4OMF - chains G and B of the 3 polymer chains in the assembly; structure by X-ray diffraction, 1.71 A resolution.

[Chain G]
Molecule: F420-reducing hydrogenase, subunit gamma
From: Methanothermobacter marburgensis
Notes: EC 1.12.98.1
UniProt: D9PYF7 (D9PYF7_METTM); numbering as in UniProt (aligned over 1-275)
Chain sequence (275 residues; row label = number of the first residue in the row):
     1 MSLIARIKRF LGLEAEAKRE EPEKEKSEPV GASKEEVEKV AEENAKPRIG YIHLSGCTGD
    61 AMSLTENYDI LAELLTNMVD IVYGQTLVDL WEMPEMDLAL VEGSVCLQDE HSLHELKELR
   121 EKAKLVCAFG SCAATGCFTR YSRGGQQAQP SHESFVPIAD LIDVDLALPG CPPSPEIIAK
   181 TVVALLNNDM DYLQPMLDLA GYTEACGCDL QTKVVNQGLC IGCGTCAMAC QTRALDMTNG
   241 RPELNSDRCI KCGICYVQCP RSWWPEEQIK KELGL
Unresolved in the structure: 1-44
Bound ions: 4Fe-4S cluster Fe site 1: Cys57, Asp60, Cys132, Cys171; Mg2+: Ala148 (shared with 1 residue of chain A); zinc(II)hydrogensulfide Zn: Cys206, Cys208; 4Fe-4S cluster Fe site 2: Cys220, Cys223, Cys226, Cys259; 4Fe-4S cluster Fe site 3: Cys230, Cys249, Cys252, Cys255
Small-molecule neighbours:
  - zinc(II)hydrogensulfide (DTZ): Cys206, Cys208, Lys251
  - 4Fe-4S cluster (SF4), molecule 1: Gly56, Cys57, Gly59, Asp60, Glu102, Gly130, Ser131, Cys132, Cys137, Phe138, Gly170, Cys171, Pro172
  - 4Fe-4S cluster (SF4), molecule 2: Cys206, Gly207, Cys230, Thr232, Ala234, Leu235, Leu244, Arg248, Cys249, Ile250, Lys251, Cys252, Gly253, Ile254, Cys255
  - 4Fe-4S cluster (SF4), molecule 3: Leu210, Val214, Leu219, Cys220, Ile221, Gly222, Cys223, Gly224, Thr225, Cys226, Met237, Pro242, Cys259, Pro260, Arg261

[Chain B]
Molecule: F420-reducing hydrogenase, subunit beta
From: Methanothermobacter marburgensis
Notes: EC 1.12.98.1
UniProt: D9PYF6 (D9PYF6_METTM); residues 1-281 here = UniProt positions 1-281
Chain sequence (281 residues; each row starts with the number of its first residue):
     1 MVLGTYKEIV SARSTDREIQ KLAQDGGIVT GLLAYALDEG IIEGAVVAGP GEEFWKPQPM
    61 VAMSSDELKA AAGTKYTFSP NVMMLKKAVR QYGIEKLGTV AIPCQTMGIR KMQTYPFGVR
   121 FLADKIKLLV GIYCMENFPY TSLQTFICEK LGVSMELVEK MDIGKGKFWV YTQDDVLTLP
   181 LKETHGYEQA GCKICKDYVA ELADVSTGSV GSPDGWSTVI TRTDAGDSIF KQAVEAGLFE
   241 TKPIEEVKPG LGLLEKLAAQ KKEKAEKNIA ARKEMGLPTP F
Unresolved in the structure: 1
Bound ions: 4Fe-4S cluster Fe: Cys104, Cys134, Cys192, Cys195
Small-molecule neighbours:
  - FAD (flavin-adenine dinucleotide): Ala23, Gln24, Asp25, Gly26, Gly27, Ile28, Val29, Thr30, Val47, Ala48, Ala71, Ala72, Gly73, Thr74, Lys75, Tyr76, Thr77, Ser79, Asn81, Val100, Ile102, Gln105, Ile132, Tyr133, Cys134, Met135, Glu136, Asn137, Tyr198, Thr207, Gly208, Ser209, Val210, Ser217
  - N,N-dimethylmethanamine (KEN): Arg110, Gln113, Ile126, Lys127, Leu128, Leu129, Asp204, Thr223, Ala225
  - 4Fe-4S cluster (SF4): Ile102, Pro103, Cys104, Cys134, Met135, Glu136, Asn137, Gln189, Gly191, Cys192, Cys195, Lys261

[Interface between chain G and chain B]
Residue-residue contacts (105):
  Glu66(G) - Arg120(B)  salt bridge
  Glu66(G) - Phe121(B)
  Tyr68(G) - Arg120(B)
  Tyr68(G) - Phe121(B)
  Leu168(G) - Phe117(B)  hydrophobic
  Pro169(G) - Phe117(B)
  Pro173(G) - Phe117(B)
  Ser174(G) - Pro116(B)  hydrogen bond (side chain-backbone)
  Ser174(G) - Phe117(B)  hydrogen bond (backbone-backbone)
  Ser174(G) - Val119(B)
  Ser174(G) - Arg120(B)
  Pro175(G) - Arg120(B)
  Pro175(G) - Phe121(B)  hydrophobic
  Glu176(G) - Pro116(B)
  Glu176(G) - Arg120(B)
  Glu176(G) - Phe121(B)  hydrogen bond (side chain-backbone)
  Glu176(G) - Leu122(B)
  Ile177(G) - Tyr115(B)  hydrophobic
  Ile177(G) - Pro116(B)
  Ile177(G) - Phe117(B)
  Lys180(G) - Gln113(B)
  Lys180(G) - Thr114(B)  hydrogen bond (side chain-backbone)
  Tyr192(G) - Thr114(B)  hydrogen bond (side chain-backbone)
  Tyr192(G) - Tyr115(B)  hydrogen bond (backbone-side chain)
  Pro195(G) - Tyr115(B)
  Met196(G) - Tyr115(B)  hydrophobic
  Met196(G) - Phe117(B)  hydrophobic
  Leu199(G) - Phe117(B)  hydrophobic
  Gln217(G) - Arg272(B)  hydrogen bond (backbone-side chain)
  Gln217(G) - Leu277(B)
  Gln217(G) - Pro278(B)
  Gly218(G) - Gly191(B)
  Leu219(G) - Ile194(B)  hydrophobic
  Leu219(G) - Arg272(B)
  Leu219(G) - Pro278(B)
  Cys220(G) - Gln189(B)
  Cys220(G) - Gly191(B)
  Ile221(G) - Cys104(B)  hydrophobic
  Ile221(G) - Gln189(B)  hydrogen bond (backbone-side chain)
  Ile221(G) - Gly191(B)
  Ile221(G) - Cys192(B)
  Gly222(G) - Pro80(B)
  Cys223(G) - Pro80(B)
  Cys223(G) - Asn81(B)
  Cys223(G) - Val82(B)  hydrogen bond (backbone-backbone)
  Cys223(G) - Gln105(B)
  Gly224(G) - Pro80(B)
  Gly224(G) - Val82(B)
  Gly224(G) - Met83(B)
  Thr225(G) - Val82(B)
  Thr225(G) - Gly108(B)
  Met228(G) - Val82(B)
  Met228(G) - Met83(B)  hydrophobic
  Met228(G) - Lys86(B)  hydrogen bond (backbone-side chain)
  Met228(G) - Leu122(B)  hydrophobic
  Ala229(G) - Lys86(B)  hydrogen bond (backbone-side chain)
  Ala229(G) - Gly118(B)
  Cys230(G) - Lys86(B)
  Gln231(G) - Gly118(B)  hydrogen bond (side chain-backbone)
  Arg233(G) - Lys86(B)
  Asp236(G) - Met83(B)
  Met237(G) - Pro80(B)  hydrophobic
  Met237(G) - Met83(B)  hydrophobic
  Asn239(G) - Lys56(B)  hydrogen bond
  Asn239(G) - Phe78(B)
  Gly240(G) - Phe78(B)
  Arg241(G) - Phe78(B)
  Arg241(G) - Gln189(B)  hydrogen bond
  Ile254(G) - Phe117(B)  hydrophobic
  Ile254(G) - Gly118(B)
  Val257(G) - Lys111(B)  hydrogen bond (backbone-side chain)
  Val257(G) - Phe117(B)  hydrophobic
  Gln258(G) - Lys111(B)
  Gln258(G) - Met112(B)
  Gln258(G) - Tyr115(B)  hydrogen bond (side chain-backbone)
  Gln258(G) - Pro116(B)
  Gln258(G) - Phe117(B)  hydrogen bond (side chain-backbone)
  Gln258(G) - Gly118(B)  hydrogen bond (side chain-backbone)
  Cys259(G) - Lys111(B)  hydrogen bond (backbone-side chain)
  Pro260(G) - Gly108(B)
  Arg261(G) - Gly191(B)  hydrogen bond (side chain-backbone)
  Arg261(G) - Ile194(B)
  Arg261(G) - Pro280(B)
  Arg261(G) - Phe281(B)
  Ser262(G) - Lys111(B)  hydrogen bond
  Trp263(G) - Lys111(B)  hydrogen bond (backbone-side chain)
  Trp263(G) - Tyr115(B)  hydrophobic
  Trp263(G) - Phe117(B)  hydrophobic
  Trp264(G) - Met107(B)  hydrophobic
  Trp264(G) - Leu202(B)  hydrophobic
  Trp264(G) - Pro280(B)
  Trp264(G) - Phe281(B)  hydrophobic
  Pro265(G) - Tyr115(B)  hydrophobic
  Gln268(G) - Thr114(B)
  Gln268(G) - Tyr115(B)
  Ile269(G) - Arg110(B)
  Ile269(G) - Lys111(B)
  Ile269(G) - Thr114(B)
  Ile269(G) - Leu202(B)  hydrophobic
  Lys270(G) - Leu202(B)
  Glu272(G) - Thr114(B)  hydrogen bond
  Leu273(G) - Arg110(B)
  Leu273(G) - Leu202(B)
  Leu275(G) - Thr5(B)  hydrogen bond (backbone-side chain)
  Leu275(G) - Glu201(B)
Also at the interface, not in a pair above, chain G (54 interface residues in all): Ala167, Gly170, Pro172, Asp191, Ala227
Also at the interface, not in a pair above, chain B (43 interface residues in all): Leu85, Arg90, Ala123, Ala190, Cys195, Arg222, Thr223

[Summary]
Chain G and chain B form an interface of 54 and 43 residues respectively; the contacts include 24 hydrogen
bonds and 1 salt bridge. Among the polar pairs are Glu66(G)-Arg120(B), Ser174(G)-Pro116(B) and
Glu176(G)-Phe121(B). One 4Fe-4S cluster molecule is bound between chain G and chain B.
Here chain G is F420-reducing hydrogenase, subunit gamma and chain B is F420-reducing hydrogenase, subunit
beta, both from Methanothermobacter marburgensis. Entry 4OMF (The F420-reducing [NiFe]-hydrogenase complex
from Methanothermobacter marburgensis, the first X-ray structure of a group 3 family ...) was determined by
X-ray diffraction.
